Entry 6QKV (X-ray diffraction, 2.01 A resolution); this record covers chains A and B.

Chain A (and B):
Molecule: tRNA (cytidine(34)-2'-O)-methyltransferase
Source organism: Pseudomonas aeruginosa
Notes: EC 2.1.1.207; chain B of this document is another copy of the same molecule, construct and numbering; everything in this record applies to it too
UniProt: A0A071LCY6 (A0A071LCY6_PSEAI); residues 6-158 here correspond to UniProt positions 1-153 (UniProt number = residue number - 5)
Amino-acid sequence (155 residues; numbered 4 to 158; the number before each row is that of its first residue):
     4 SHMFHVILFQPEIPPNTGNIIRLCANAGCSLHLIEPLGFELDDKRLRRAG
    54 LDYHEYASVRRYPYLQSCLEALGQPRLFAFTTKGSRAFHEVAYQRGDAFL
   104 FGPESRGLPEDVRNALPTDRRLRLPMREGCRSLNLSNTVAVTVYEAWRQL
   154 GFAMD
Unresolved in the structure: 46-51 (chain B: 43-60)
Sequence notes: expression tag (4-5); conflict Tyr67 (Asp62 in A0A071LCY6)

Chain A / chain B interface:
Residue-residue contacts (61; chain A residue first):
  Asn22(A) - Asn137(B)  hydrogen bond
  Asn22(A) - Asn140(B)
  Arg25(A) - Arg134(B)
  Arg25(A) - Ser135(B)
  Leu26(A) - Leu136(B)  hydrophobic
  Ala28(A) - Arg130(B)
  Ala28(A) - Cys133(B)
  Asn29(A) - Met129(B)  hydrogen bond
  Asn29(A) - Arg130(B)  hydrogen bond (backbone-side chain)
  Asn29(A) - Cys133(B)
  Asn29(A) - Arg134(B)  hydrogen bond (side chain-backbone)
  Asn29(A) - Ser135(B)
  Asn29(A) - Leu136(B)
  Ala30(A) - Arg130(B)  hydrogen bond (backbone-side chain)
  Gly31(A) - Arg130(B)
  Phe91(A) - Phe155(B)  hydrophobic
  His92(A) - Phe155(B)
  Leu127(A) - Tyr147(B)  hydrophobic
  Pro128(A) - Asn29(B)  hydrogen bond (backbone-side chain)
  Pro128(A) - Tyr147(B)  hydrogen bond (backbone-side chain)
  Pro128(A) - Trp150(B)
  Pro128(A) - Phe155(B)  hydrophobic
  Met129(A) - Asn29(B)
  Met129(A) - Met157(B)
  Arg130(A) - Ala28(B)  hydrogen bond (side chain-backbone)
  Arg130(A) - Asn29(B)  hydrogen bond (backbone-side chain)
  Arg130(A) - Ala30(B)  hydrogen bond (side chain-backbone)
  Arg130(A) - Gly31(B)
  Arg130(A) - Met157(B)  hydrogen bond (side chain-backbone)
  Cys133(A) - Ala28(B)  hydrogen bond (side chain-backbone)
  Cys133(A) - Asn29(B)
  Arg134(A) - Arg25(B)
  Ser135(A) - Arg25(B)  hydrogen bond (backbone-side chain)
  Leu136(A) - Arg25(B)
  Leu136(A) - Leu26(B)  hydrophobic
  Leu136(A) - Asn29(B)
  Leu136(A) - Tyr147(B)
  Asn137(A) - Asn22(B)
  Asn137(A) - Arg25(B)
  Ser139(A) - Asn140(B)  hydrogen bond
  Asn140(A) - Asn22(B)
  Asn140(A) - Ser139(B)  hydrogen bond
  Asn140(A) - Asn140(B)  hydrogen bond
  Asn140(A) - Ala143(B)
  Ala143(A) - Asn140(B)
  Ala143(A) - Val144(B)
  Val144(A) - Ala143(B)
  Val144(A) - Tyr147(B)  hydrophobic
  Tyr147(A) - Pro128(B)  hydrogen bond (side chain-backbone)
  Tyr147(A) - Leu136(B)
  Tyr147(A) - Val144(B)  hydrophobic
  Glu148(A) - Arg151(B)  salt bridge
  Trp150(A) - Pro128(B)
  Trp150(A) - Arg130(B)
  Arg151(A) - Glu148(B)  salt bridge
  Arg151(A) - Arg151(B)
  Phe155(A) - Phe91(B)  hydrophobic
  Phe155(A) - His92(B)
  Phe155(A) - Pro128(B)  hydrophobic
  Met157(A) - Met129(B)
  Met157(A) - Arg130(B)  hydrogen bond (backbone-side chain)
Interface residues without a listed pair, chain A (29 interface residues in all): Ala156

Overview:
The interface between chain A and chain B involves 29 residues on one side and 27 on the other, with 18
hydrogen bonds and 2 salt bridges. Polar pairs include Glu148(A)-Arg151(B), Asn22(A)-Asn137(B) and
Asn29(A)-Met129(B).
Chain A and chain B are both tRNA (cytidine(34)-2'-O)-methyltransferase (Pseudomonas aeruginosa); the
structure, Structure of YibK from P. aeruginosa, was determined by X-ray diffraction (same publication as
6QH8).
